Entry 5A0Y (X-ray diffraction, 1.10 A resolution); this record covers chains A and E of the 6 polymer chains in the assembly.

[Chain A]
Molecule: Methyl-coenzyme M reductase I subunit alpha
Source organism: Methanothermobacter marburgensis
Notes: EC 2.8.4.1
Reference sequence: P11558 (MCRA_METTM); residue numbers follow UniProt; this construct covers 1-550
Sequence (550 residues; numbered 1 to 550; the number before each row is that of its first residue):
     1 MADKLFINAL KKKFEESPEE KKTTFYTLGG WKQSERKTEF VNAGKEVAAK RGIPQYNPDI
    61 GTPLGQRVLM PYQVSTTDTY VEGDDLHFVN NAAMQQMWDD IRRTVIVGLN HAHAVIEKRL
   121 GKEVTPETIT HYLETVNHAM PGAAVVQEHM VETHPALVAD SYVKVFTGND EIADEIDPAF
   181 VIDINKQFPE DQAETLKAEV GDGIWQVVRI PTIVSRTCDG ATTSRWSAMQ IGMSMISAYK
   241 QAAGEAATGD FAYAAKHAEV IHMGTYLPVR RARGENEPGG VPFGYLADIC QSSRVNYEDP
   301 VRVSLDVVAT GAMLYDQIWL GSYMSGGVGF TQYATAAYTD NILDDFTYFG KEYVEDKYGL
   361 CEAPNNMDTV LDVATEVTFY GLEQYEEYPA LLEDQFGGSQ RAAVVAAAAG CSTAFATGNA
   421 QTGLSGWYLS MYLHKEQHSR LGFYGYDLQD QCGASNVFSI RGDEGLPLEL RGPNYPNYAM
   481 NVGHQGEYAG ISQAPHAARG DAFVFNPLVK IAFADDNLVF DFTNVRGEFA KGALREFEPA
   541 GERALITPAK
Not modelled in the structure: 1
Modified / non-standard residues: H257 (n1-methylated histidine; MHS); R271 (5-methyl-arginine; AGM); Q400 (2-methyl-glutamine; MGN); G445 (thioglycin; GL3); D450 (didehydroaspartate; DYA); C452 (s-methylcysteine; SMC)
Bound ions: Mg2+: K11, F14; Na+: I60, T62; factor 430 Ni: Q147 (together with 1-thioethanesulfonic acid); K+: S215, R216, C218 (shared with 3 residues of chain D)
Ligand contacts:
  - 1-thioethanesulfonic acid (COM): Y333, F443, Y444, G445
  - factor 430 (F43), molecule 1: A143, A144, V145, V146, Q147, M150, V151, M229, Q230, M233, I236, A243, G244
  - factor 430 (F43), molecule 2: G326, G327, V328, G329, F330, T331, Q332, Y333, F396, G397, Q400, G442, F443
  - Coenzyme B (TP7), molecule 1: R225, K256, H257
  - Coenzyme B (TP7), molecule 2: R270, R271, L320, M324, S325, F330, F443, A479, M480, N481, V482
UniProt features mapped onto this chain:
  - binding site (coenzyme F430): Q147
  - binding site (coenzyme B): R225, K256, H257, R270
  - binding site (coenzyme M): Y333, Y444
  - modified residue: H257 (Pros-methylhistidine), R271 (5-methylarginine), G445 (1-thioglycine), C452 (S-methylcysteine)

[Chain E]
Molecule: Methyl-coenzyme M reductase I subunit beta
Source organism: Methanothermobacter marburgensis
Notes: EC 2.8.4.1
Reference sequence: P11560 (MCRB_METTM); numbering as in UniProt (aligned over 1-443)
Sequence (443 residues; row label = number of the first residue in the row):
     1 MAKFEDKVDL YDDRGNLVEE QVPLEALSPL RNPAIKSIVQ GIKRTVAVNL EGIENALKTA
    61 KVGGPACKIM GRELDLDIVG NAESIAAAAK EMIQVTEDDD TNVELLGGGK RALVQVPSAR
   121 FDVAAEYSAA PLVTATAFVQ AIINEFDVSM YDANMVKAAV LGRYPQSVEY MGANIATMLD
   181 IPQKLEGPGY ALRNIMVNHV VAATLKNTLQ AAALSTILEQ TAMFEMGDAV GAFERMHLLG
   241 LAYQGMNADN LVFDLVKANG KEGTVGSVIA DLVERALEDG VIKVEKELTD YKVYGTDDLA
   301 MWNAYAAAGL MAATMVNQGA ARAAQGVSST LLYYNDLIEF ETGLPSVDFG KVEGTAVGFS
   361 FFSHSIYGGG GPGIFNGNHI VTRHSKGFAI PCVAAAMALD AGTQMFSPEA TSGLIKEVFS
   421 QVDEFREPLK YVVEAAAEIK NEI
Not modelled in the structure: 1
Bound ions: Mg2+ near D147 (its only coordinating residue here)
Ligand contacts:
  - 1-thioethanesulfonic acid (COM): F361, S365, Y367
  - factor 430 (F43): S365, I366, Y367
  - Coenzyme B (TP7): F361, F362, Y367, G368, G369, H379, I380, V381
UniProt features mapped onto this chain:
  - binding site (coenzyme M): Y367
  - binding site (coenzyme B): G369

[Interface between chain A and chain E]
Pairs across the interface - 102 pairs, chain A then chain E:
  H111(A) - M405(E)
  V115(A) - M405(E)  hydrophobic
  R119(A) - Q325(E)
  R119(A) - T403(E)
  R119(A) - Q404(E)
  T195(A) - M70(E)
  E199(A) - K68(E)  salt bridge
  M229(A) - I366(E)
  M229(A) - Y367(E)  hydrophobic
  M233(A) - I366(E)  hydrophobic
  I236(A) - I366(E)  hydrophobic
  G244(A) - H364(E)
  E245(A) - H364(E)
  A246(A) - Q325(E)
  A246(A) - S363(E)
  A246(A) - H364(E)
  T248(A) - S365(E)
  T248(A) - I366(E)
  G249(A) - S365(E)
  G249(A) - G370(E)
  D250(A) - M405(E)
  D250(A) - F406(E)
  A252(A) - S365(E)
  A252(A) - I366(E)
  A252(A) - G368(E)
  Y253(A) - G369(E)
  Y253(A) - F406(E)  hydrophobic
  K256(A) - Y367(E)  hydrogen bond (side chain-backbone)
  K256(A) - G368(E)
  A258(A) - F406(E)  hydrophobic
  T265(A) - M171(E)
  Y266(A) - V168(E)
  Y266(A) - E169(E)  hydrogen bond
  Y266(A) - K184(E)
  P268(A) - V168(E)
  G279(A) - Q166(E)  hydrogen bond (backbone-side chain)
  G280(A) - Q166(E)  hydrogen bond (backbone-side chain)
  P282(A) - R163(E)
  Y285(A) - C67(E)
  Y285(A) - R163(E)  hydrogen bond
  N365(A) - Y151(E)
  N366(A) - Y151(E)
  M367(A) - Y151(E)  hydrogen bond (backbone-side chain)
  N419(A) - R72(E)
  Q421(A) - R72(E)  hydrogen bond
  Q421(A) - N154(E)
  T422(A) - Y151(E)
  F458(A) - M150(E)
  F458(A) - Y151(E)  hydrophobic
  I460(A) - V139(E)  hydrophobic
  I460(A) - I143(E)  hydrophobic
  I460(A) - A153(E)
  I460(A) - N154(E)
  I460(A) - K157(E)
  R461(A) - K157(E)
  G462(A) - K157(E)  hydrogen bond (backbone-side chain)
  G462(A) - Y164(E)
  G462(A) - P165(E)
  D463(A) - Y164(E)
  D463(A) - P165(E)
  G465(A) - K157(E)  hydrogen bond (backbone-side chain)
  L466(A) - G162(E)
  L466(A) - R163(E)
  L466(A) - Y164(E)
  L466(A) - P165(E)
  L466(A) - Q166(E)
  P467(A) - I69(E)  hydrophobic
  P467(A) - R72(E)
  P467(A) - N154(E)
  P467(A) - M155(E)  hydrophobic
  P467(A) - A158(E)
  E469(A) - I69(E)
  E469(A) - R72(E)  salt bridge
  L470(A) - G63(E)
  L470(A) - I69(E)  hydrophobic
  L470(A) - A158(E)  hydrophobic
  L470(A) - R163(E)
  L470(A) - Q166(E)
  G472(A) - Q166(E)  hydrogen bond (backbone-side chain)
  P473(A) - Q166(E)
  N474(A) - P165(E)  hydrogen bond (side chain-backbone)
  N474(A) - Q166(E)  hydrogen bond (backbone-side chain)
  Y475(A) - Q166(E)  hydrogen bond (backbone-side chain)
  P476(A) - P165(E)
  H496(A) - I69(E)
  H496(A) - M70(E)
  R499(A) - M70(E)
  R499(A) - G71(E)
  D501(A) - M70(E)
  F503(A) - K68(E)
  F503(A) - M70(E)  hydrophobic
  V504(A) - K68(E)
  V504(A) - I69(E)
  F505(A) - V62(E)
  F505(A) - C67(E)
  F505(A) - K68(E)  hydrogen bond (backbone-backbone)
  F505(A) - R163(E)
  N506(A) - P65(E)  hydrogen bond (side chain-backbone)
  N506(A) - A66(E)
  N506(A) - C67(E)  hydrogen bond
  P507(A) - A66(E)
  L508(A) - A66(E)  hydrophobic
Interface residues without a listed pair, chain A (64 interface residues in all): G232, I261, L267, V281, A420, S459, L468, R471, A502
Interface residues without a listed pair, chain E (50 interface residues in all): K61, T136, Q140, D152, L161, S167, I181, G371, I374

[In short]
The interface between chain A and chain E involves 64 residues on one side and 50 on the other, with 16
hydrogen bonds and 2 salt bridges. Among the polar pairs are E199(A)-K68(E), E469(A)-R72(E) and
K256(A)-Y367(E).
Here chain A is Methyl-coenzyme M reductase I subunit alpha and chain E is Methyl-coenzyme M reductase I
subunit beta, both from Methanothermobacter marburgensis. Entry 5A0Y (Methyl-coenzyme M reductase from
methanothermobacter marburgensis at 1.1 A resolution) was determined by X-ray diffraction (same publication as
5A8R, 5A8K and 5A8W).
